1LKO - chain A; structure by X-ray diffraction, 1.63 A resolution.

Chain A:
Molecule: Rubrerythrin all-iron(II) form
From: Desulfovibrio vulgaris
Reference sequence: P24931 (RUBY_DESVH); numbering as in UniProt (aligned over 1-191)
Chain sequence (191 residues; each row starts with the number of its first residue):
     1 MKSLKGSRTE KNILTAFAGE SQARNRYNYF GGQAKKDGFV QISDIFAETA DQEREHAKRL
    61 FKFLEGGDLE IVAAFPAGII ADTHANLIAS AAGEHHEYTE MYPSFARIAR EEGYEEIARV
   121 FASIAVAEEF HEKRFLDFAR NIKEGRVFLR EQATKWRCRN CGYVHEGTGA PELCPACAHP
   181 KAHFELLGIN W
Not modelled in the structure: 1
Swiss-Prot annotation at these positions:
  - binding site (Fe(3+)): Glu20, Glu53, Glu94, Glu97, Glu128, His131, Cys158, Cys161, Cys174, Cys177

Overview:
From UniProt: 10 Fe3+-binding residues.
Chain A is Rubrerythrin all-iron(II) form (Desulfovibrio vulgaris); the structure, Crystal structure of
Desulfovibrio vulgaris rubrerythrin all-iron(II) form, was determined by X-ray diffraction together with 1LKM
and 1LKP from the same study.
